Entry 7AD3 (electron microscopy, 3.50 A resolution); this record covers chains A and I of the 8 polymer chains in the assembly.

[Chain A]
Protein: Pheromone alpha factor receptor
From: Saccharomyces cerevisiae
Reference sequence: P0CI39 (STE2_YEASX); numbering as in UniProt (aligned over 1-431)
Sequence (431 residues; each row starts with the number of its first residue):
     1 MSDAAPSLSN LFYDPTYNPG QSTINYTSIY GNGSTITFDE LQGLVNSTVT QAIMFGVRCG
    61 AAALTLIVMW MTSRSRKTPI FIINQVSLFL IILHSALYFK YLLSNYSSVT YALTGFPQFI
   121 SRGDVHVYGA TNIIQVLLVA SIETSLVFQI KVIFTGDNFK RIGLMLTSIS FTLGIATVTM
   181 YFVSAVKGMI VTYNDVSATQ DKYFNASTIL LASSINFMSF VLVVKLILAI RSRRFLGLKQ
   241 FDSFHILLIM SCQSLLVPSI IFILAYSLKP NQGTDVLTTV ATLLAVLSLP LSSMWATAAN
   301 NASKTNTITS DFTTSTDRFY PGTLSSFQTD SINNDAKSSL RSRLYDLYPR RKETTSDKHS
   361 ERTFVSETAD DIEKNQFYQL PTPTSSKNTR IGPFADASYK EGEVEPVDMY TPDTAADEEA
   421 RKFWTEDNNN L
Unresolved in the structure: 1-8, 307-431
Curated features (UniProtKB/Swiss-Prot):
  - modified residue: S310 (Phosphoserine), S315 (Phosphoserine), T329 (Phosphothreonine), S331 (Phosphoserine), S360 (Phosphoserine), T363 (Phosphothreonine), S366 (Phosphoserine), T382 (Phosphothreonine), S385 (Phosphoserine), S386 (Phosphoserine), T411 (Phosphothreonine), T414 (Phosphothreonine)
  - glycosylation (N-linked (GlcNAc...) asparagine): N25, N32
  - cross-link (Glycyl lysine isopeptide (Lys-Gly)): K374 (interchain with G-Cter in ubiquitin), K400 (interchain with G-Cter in ubiquitin), K422 (interchain with G-Cter in ubiquitin)
  - natural variant: S34 (S34T: In strain: CLIB 95, CLIB 219 and 9 more), A176 (A176T: In strain: CLIB 95, CLIB 382 and 8 more), D201 (D201G: In strain: CLIB 95, CLIB 219 and 9 more), M294 (M294I: In strain: CLIB 630 haplotype Ha2), K337 (K337E: In strain: CLIB 388, YIIc12 haplotype Ha2 and 1 more), D370 (D370N: In strain: CLIB 95, CLIB 219 and 9 more), F394 (F394L: In strain: R12 haplotype Ha2)
Glycans and other covalent adducts: N-acetylglucosamine (NAG) linked to N25
Reported in the primary citation:
  - self-association interface (contacts with another copy of this molecule): P19, G31, I53 to A61
  - post-translational modification sites: N25
  - binding site for Alpha-factor mating pheromone (chain I): Q135, F204, D275
  - mutagenesis - F204C, F204S: decreased binding to Alpha-factor mating pheromone (chain I) (citing earlier work)
  - mutagenesis - Q135A, Q135P: decreased signaling with Alpha-factor mating pheromone (chain I) (citing earlier work)
  - binding site for N-acetylglucosamine: N25

[Chain I]
Protein: Alpha-factor mating pheromone
Sequence (13 residues; row label = number of the first residue in the row):
     1 WHWLQLKPGQ PMY

[Chain A / chain I interface]
Pairs across the interface - 54 pairs, chain A then chain I:
  Q51(A) with K7(I), hydrogen bond; Q10(I)
  F55(A) with Y13(I)
  R58(A) with Y13(I)
  H94(A) with M12(I), hydrogen bond (side chain-backbone); Y13(I), hydrogen bond (side chain-backbone)
  Y98(A) with Q10(I), hydrogen bond; P11(I), hydrophobic; Y13(I)
  Y101(A) with K7(I); G9(I); Q10(I); P11(I)
  Y106(A) with G9(I)
  Y128(A) with G9(I); Q10(I); P11(I), hydrophobic
  T131(A) with P11(I)
  N132(A) with P11(I); M12(I), hydrogen bond (side chain-backbone)
  Q135(A) with M12(I), hydrogen bond (side chain-backbone); Y13(I), hydrogen bond (side chain-backbone)
  Y181(A) with M12(I), hydrophobic
  S184(A) with M12(I)
  S197(A) with P8(I)
  A198(A) with P8(I)
  T199(A) with L6(I); K7(I); P8(I)
  D201(A) with L4(I); Q5(I); L6(I)
  K202(A) with W3(I)
  F204(A) with L6(I), hydrophobic; M12(I), hydrophobic; Y13(I), hydrophobic
  N205(A) with W3(I); L4(I), hydrogen bond (side chain-backbone)
  T208(A) with L4(I)
  I209(A) with W3(I), hydrophobic
  A265(A) with H2(I); L4(I)
  Y266(A) with W1(I); H2(I), hydrogen bond (backbone-side chain); L4(I), hydrophobic
  L268(A) with H2(I), hydrogen bond (backbone-side chain)
  P270(A) with H2(I)
  D275(A) with H2(I), salt bridge; L4(I); Y13(I)
  V276(A) with Y13(I), hydrophobic
  T278(A) with L4(I); Y13(I)
  T279(A) with Y13(I)
Also at the interface, not in a pair above, chain A (36 interface residues in all): A185, T192, V196, Q200, I263, S267
From the paper, about this interface:
  - residue pairs: H2(I)-D275(A) (hydrogen bond), Y13(I)-H94(A)

[Summary]
The interface between chain A and chain I involves 36 residues on one side and 13 on the other; the contacts
include 10 hydrogen bonds and 1 salt bridge. Among the polar pairs are D275(A)-H2(I), Q51(A)-K7(I) and
H94(A)-M12(I). The paper describes a hydrogen bond between H2(I) and D275(A); a contact between Y13(I) and
H94(A). From the paper: a binding site for Alpha-factor mating pheromone (chain I) at Q135(A), F204(A) and
D275(A); F204C and F204S of chain A reduce binding to Alpha-factor mating pheromone (chain I); 4 substitutions
were tested in all.
Chain A is Pheromone alpha factor receptor (Saccharomyces cerevisiae) and chain I is Alpha-factor mating
pheromone; the structure, Class D GPCR Ste2 dimer coupled to two G proteins, was determined by electron
microscopy.
